PDB entry 8IHN | electron microscopy, 3.37 A resolution | chains A and K of the 7 polymer chains in the assembly

[Chain A]
Molecule: Histone H3
From: Xenopus laevis
Notes: fragment: N-ter
UniProt: A0A310TTQ1 (A0A310TTQ1_XENLA); residues 1-24 here correspond to UniProt positions 2-25 (UniProt number = residue number + 1)
Sequence (24 residues; row label = number of the first residue in the row):
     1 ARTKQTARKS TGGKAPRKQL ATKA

[Chain K]
Molecule: Transcriptional regulatory protein SIN3
From: Saccharomyces cerevisiae
UniProt: P22579 (SIN3_YEAST); residue numbers follow UniProt; this construct covers 1-1536
Sequence (1536 residues; numbered 1 to 1536; the number before each row is that of its first residue):
     1 MSQVWHNSNS QSNDVATSND ATGSNERNEK EPSLQGNKPG FVQQQQRITL PSLSALSTKE
    61 EDRRDSNGQQ ALTSHAAHIL GYPPPHSNAM PSIATDSALK QPHEYHPRPK SSSSSPSINA
   121 SLMNAGPAPL PTVGAASFSL SRFDNPLPIK APVHTEEPKS YNGLQEEEKA TQRPQDCKEV
   181 PAGVQPADAP DPSSNHADAN DDNNNNENSH DEDADYRPLN VKDALSYLEQ VKFQFSSRPD
   241 IYNLFLDIMK DFKSQAIDTP GVIERVSTLF RGYPILIQGF NTFLPQGYRI ECSSNPDDPI
   301 RVTTPMGTTT VNNNISPSGR GTTDAQELGS FPESDGNGVQ QPSNVPMVPS SVYQSEQNQD
   361 QQQSLPLLAT SSGLPSIQQP EMPAHRQIPQ SQSLVPQEDA KKNVDVEFSQ AISYVNKIKT
   421 RFADQPDIYK HFLEILQTYQ REQKPINEVY AQVTHLFQNA PDLLEDFKKF LPDSSASANQ
   481 QVQHAQQHAQ QQHEAQMHAQ AQAQAQAQAQ VEQQKQQQQF LYPASGYYGH PSNRGIPQQN
   541 LPPIGSFSPP TNGSTVHEAY QDQQHMQPPH FMPLPSIVQH GPNMVHQGIA NENPPLSDLR
   601 TSLTEQYAPS SIQHQQQHPQ SISPIANTQY GDIPVRPEID LDPSIVPVVP EPTEPIENNI
   661 SLNEEVTFFE KAKRYIGNKH LYTEFLKILN LYSQDILDLD DLVEKVDFYL GSNKELFTWF
   721 KNFVGYQEKT KCIENIVHEK HRLDLDLCEA FGPSYKRLPK SDTFMPCSGR DDMCWEVLND
   781 EWVGHPVWAS EDSGFIAHRK NQYEETLFKI EEERHEYDFY IESNLRTIQC LETIVNKIEN
   841 MTENEKANFK LPPGLGHTSM TIYKKVIRKV YDKERGFEII DALHEHPAVT APVVLKRLKQ
   901 KDEEWRRAQR EWNKVWRELE QKVFFKSLDH LGLTFKQADK KLLTTKQLIS EISSIKVDQT
   961 NKKIHWLTPK PKSQLDFDFP DKNIFYDILC LADTFITHTT AYSNPDKERL KDLLKYFISL
  1021 FFSISFEKIE ESLYSHKQNV SESSGSDDGS SIASRKRPYQ QEMSLLDILH RSRYQKLKRS
  1081 NDEDGKVPQL SEPPEEEPNT IEEEELIDEE AKNPWLTGNL VEEANSQGII QNRSIFNLFA
  1141 NTNIYIFFRH WTTIYERLLE IKQMNERVTK EINTRSTVTF AKDLDLLSSQ LSEMGLDFVG
  1201 EDAYKQVLRL SRRLINGDLE HQWFEESLRQ AYNNKAFKLY TIDKVTQSLV KHAHTLMTDA
  1261 KTAEIMALFV KDRNASTTSA KDQIIYRLQV RSHMSNTENM FRIEFDKRTL HVSIQYIALD
  1321 DLTLKEPKAD EDKWKYYVTS YALPHPTEGI PHEKLKIPFL ERLIEFGQDI DGTEVDEEFS
  1381 PEGISVSTLK IKIQPITYQL HIENGSYDVF TRKATNKYPT IANDNTQKGM VSQKKELISK
  1441 FLDCAVGLRN NLDEAQKLSM QKKWENLKDS IAKTSAGNQG IESETEKGKI TKQEQSDNLD
  1501 SSTASVLPAS ITTVPQDDNI ETTGNTESSD KGAKIQ
Disordered / not traced: 1-659, 730-747, 1041-1057, 1082-1109, 1321-1536
Curated features (UniProtKB/Swiss-Prot):
  - modified residue: Ser137 (Phosphoserine), Thr303 (Phosphothreonine), Thr304 (Phosphothreonine), Ser316 (Phosphoserine), Ser1046 (Phosphoserine)

[Chain A / chain K interface]
Pairs across the interface (7):
  Gly12(A) - Val787(K)
  Ala15(A) - Gly794(K)
  Ala15(A) - Phe795(K)  hydrogen bond (backbone-backbone)
  Pro16(A) - Pro786(K)
  Pro16(A) - Val787(K)  hydrophobic
  Pro16(A) - Phe795(K)
  Lys23(A) - Phe795(K)
Also at the interface, not in a pair above, chain K (5 interface residues in all): Ser790

[Summary]
4 residues of chain A face 5 of chain K across their interface; the contacts include 1 hydrogen bond. Its one
hydrogen bond, Ala15(A)-Phe795(K), is backbone to backbone.
Chain A is Histone H3 (Xenopus laevis) and chain K is Transcriptional regulatory protein SIN3 (Saccharomyces
cerevisiae); the structure, Cryo-EM structure of the Rpd3S core complex, was determined by electron microscopy
together with 8IHM and 8IHT from the same study.
